7P00 - chains R and P of the 6 polymer chains in the assembly; structure by electron microscopy, 2.71 A resolution.

Chain R:
Molecule: Substance-P receptor
Source organism: Homo sapiens
Reference sequence: P25103 (NK1R_HUMAN); residues 1-335 here = UniProt positions 1-335
Sequence (382 residues; numbered -46 to 335; the number before each row is that of its first residue; numbers below 1 keep their minus sign (Met-46 is residue -46)):
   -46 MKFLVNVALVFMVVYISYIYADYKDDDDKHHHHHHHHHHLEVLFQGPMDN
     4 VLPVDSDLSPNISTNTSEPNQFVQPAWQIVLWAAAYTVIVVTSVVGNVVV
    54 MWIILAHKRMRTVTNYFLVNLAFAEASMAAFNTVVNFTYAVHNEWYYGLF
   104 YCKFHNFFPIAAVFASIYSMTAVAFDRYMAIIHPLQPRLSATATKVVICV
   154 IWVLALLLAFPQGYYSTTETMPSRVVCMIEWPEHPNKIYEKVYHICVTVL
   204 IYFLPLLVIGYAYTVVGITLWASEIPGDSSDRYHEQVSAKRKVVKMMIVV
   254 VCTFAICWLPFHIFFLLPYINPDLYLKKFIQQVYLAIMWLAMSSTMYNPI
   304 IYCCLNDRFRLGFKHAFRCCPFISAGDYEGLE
Disordered / not traced: -46 to 21, 226-235, 320-335
Differences from the reference sequence: initiating methionine (-46); expression tag (-45 to 0)
Swiss-Prot annotation at these positions:
  - binding site (CP-96345): His197
  - lipidation: Cys322 (S-palmitoyl cysteine)
  - glycosylation (N-linked (GlcNAc...) asparagine): Asn14, Asn18
  - natural variant: Tyr192 (Y192H: Display properties similar to those of the wild-type receptor)
Disulfide bonds: Cys105-Cys180
What the authors report for this chain:
  - contacts within the chain: Gln24-Leu279 (hydrogen bond), Asn85-His108 (hydrogen bond), Asn89-His108 (hydrogen bond), Asn96-Arg177 (hydrogen bond), Asn23-Arg177 (hydrogen bond), His197-Phe268 (hydrogen bond)
  - binding site for Substance P (chain P): Asn85
  - mutagenesis - F25A (16-fold), N85A, N85D (10-fold), N85Q (10-fold), N89A (36- to 111-fold), N89D (36- to 111-fold), N89Q (36- to 111-fold), Y92A, F117A (6- to 28-fold), Q165A (6- to 28-fold), R177A, R177K (60-fold), V179A, F264A (6- to 28-fold), F268A (6- to 28-fold), Y278A, I283A, Q284A, Y287A (31-fold), M291A (6- to 28-fold): decreased binding to Substance P (chain P)
  - mutagenesis - Y92F: unchanged binding to Substance P (chain P)
  - specificity-determining residues: Glu172, Glu183, Glu186, Asp276 (proposed by the authors, not directly observed)
  - conformationally variable residues (side-chain flip): Ile120, Leu209, Met249, Met250, Phe257, Trp261, Phe264

Chain P:
Molecule: Substance P
Sequence (12 residues; row label = number of the first residue in the row):
     1 RPKPQQFFGLMX
Modified positions: NH2 (amino group) at position 12

How chain R and chain P interact:
Pairs across the interface (46; chain R residue first):
  Gln24(R) with Gln5(P), hydrogen bond (side chain-backbone)
  Phe25(R) with Gln5(P); Gln6(P); Phe7(P), hydrophobic
  Asn85(R) with Met11(P), hydrogen bond (side chain-backbone); NH2_12(P), hydrogen bond (side chain-backbone)
  Asn89(R) with Leu10(P), hydrogen bond (side chain-backbone); NH2_12(P)
  Tyr92(R) with Phe8(P); Leu10(P), hydrophobic
  Ala93(R) with Phe7(P), hydrophobic
  Asn96(R) with Gln6(P); Phe8(P)
  Trp98(R) with Leu10(P), hydrophobic
  His108(R) with Leu10(P)
  Asn109(R) with Leu10(P)
  Ile113(R) with Met11(P), hydrophobic; NH2_12(P)
  Gln165(R) with Met11(P)
  Glu172(R) with Pro2(P)
  Met174(R) with Pro2(P), hydrophobic; Pro4(P)
  Arg177(R) with Lys3(P), hydrogen bond (side chain-backbone); Pro4(P), hydrogen bond (side chain-backbone); Gln6(P), hydrogen bond (side chain-backbone); Phe8(P)
  Val179(R) with Phe8(P), hydrophobic
  Cys180(R) with Leu10(P)
  Met181(R) with Phe8(P), hydrophobic
  His197(R) with Met11(P)
  Phe264(R) with Met11(P)
  Phe268(R) with Gly9(P); Leu10(P); Met11(P)
  Tyr278(R) with Gln5(P); Gln6(P); Phe7(P), hydrogen bond (backbone-backbone)
  Leu279(R) with Gln5(P); Gln6(P)
  Lys280(R) with Gln5(P)
  Ile283(R) with Phe7(P), hydrophobic
  Gln284(R) with Phe7(P)
  Tyr287(R) with Phe7(P), hydrophobic; Gly9(P); Leu10(P), hydrogen bond (side chain-backbone)
  Met291(R) with Leu10(P)
Other interface residues (no listed pair), chain R (33 interface residues in all): Asn23, Val116, Ser176, Val200, Phe267
The authors on this interface:
  - pairs named by the authors: Gln24(R)-Gln5(P) (hydrogen bond), Phe25(R)-Phe7(P), Asn85(R)-Met11(P) (hydrogen bond), Asn89(R)-Leu10(P) (hydrogen bond), Ile113(R)-Met11(P), Phe117(R)-Met11(P), Gln165(R)-Met11(P), Arg177(R)-Gln6(P) (hydrogen bond), Arg177(R)-Pro4(P) (hydrogen bond), His197(R)-Met11(P), Phe264(R)-Met11(P), Phe268(R)-Met11(P), Tyr278(R)-Phe7(P) (backbone contact), Tyr287(R)-Leu10(P) (hydrogen bond), Met291(R)-Met11(P)
  - interface residues, chain R: Tyr92(R), Ala93(R), Val179(R), Phe264(R), Phe268(R), Tyr278(R), Ile283(R), Gln284(R)
  - interface residues, chain P: Phe7(P), Phe8(P), Leu10(P), Met11(P)

In short:
Chain R and chain P form an interface of 33 and 11 residues respectively, with 9 hydrogen bonds. Polar
contacts include Gln24(R)-Gln5(P), Asn85(R)-Met11(P) and Asn85(R)-NH2_12(P). The paper describes hydrogen
bonds between Gln24(R) and Gln5(P), Asn85(R) and Met11(P) and Asn89(R) and Leu10(P) among others; contacts
between Phe25(R) and Phe7(P), Ile113(R) and Met11(P) and Phe117(R) and Met11(P) among others; a backbone
contact between Tyr278(R) and Phe7(P). The paper reports a binding site for Substance P (chain P) at Asn85(R);
F25A, N85A and N85D of chain R, among others, reduce binding to Substance P (chain P); 21 substitutions were
tested in all.
Chain R is Substance-P receptor (Homo sapiens) and chain P is Substance P; the structure, Human Neurokinin 1
receptor (NK1R) substance P Gq chimera (mGsqi) complex, was determined by electron microscopy, deposited
together with 7P02.
